Entry 6OJV (X-ray diffraction, 2.59 A resolution); this record covers chains B and C.

== Chain B (and C) ==
Protein: Thymidylate synthase
Organism: Homo sapiens
Notes: EC 2.1.1.45; chain C of this document is another copy of the same molecule, construct and numbering; everything in this record applies to it too
UniProtKB: P04818 (TYSY_HUMAN); residue numbers follow UniProt; this construct covers 1-6, 30-313
Amino-acid sequence (290 residues; each row starts with the number of its first residue; note: 23 numbers in that range are skipped by the numbering (no residue carries them; nothing is unmodelled there)):
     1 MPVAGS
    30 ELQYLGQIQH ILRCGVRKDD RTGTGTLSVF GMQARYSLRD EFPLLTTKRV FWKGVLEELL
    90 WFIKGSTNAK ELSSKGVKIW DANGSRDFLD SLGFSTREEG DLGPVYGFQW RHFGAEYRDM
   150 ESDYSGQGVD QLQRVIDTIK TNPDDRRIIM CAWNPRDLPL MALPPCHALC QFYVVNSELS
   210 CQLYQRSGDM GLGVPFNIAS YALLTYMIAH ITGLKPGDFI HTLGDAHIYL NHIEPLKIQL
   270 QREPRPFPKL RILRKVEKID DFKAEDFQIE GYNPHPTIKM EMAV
Unresolved in the structure: 1-5
UniProt features mapped onto this chain:
  - active site: Cys195 (Nucleophile)
  - binding site (dUMP): Arg50, Arg175, Arg176, Cys195, His196, Arg215 to Asp218, Asn226, His256 to Tyr258
  - binding site ((6R)-5,10-methylene-5,6,7,8-tetrahydrofolate): Asp218, Ala312
  - modified residue: Ser114 (Phosphoserine)
  - cross-link (Glycyl lysine isopeptide (Lys-Gly)): Lys287 (interchain with G-Cter in SUMO2), Lys292 (interchain with G-Cter in SUMO2), Lys308 (interchain with G-Cter in SUMO2)
Small-molecule neighbours:
  - 2XB (N-{4-[(2-amino-4-hydroxy-7H-pyrrolo[2,3-d]pyrimidin-5-yl)methyl]benzoyl}-L-glutamic acid): Lys77, Phe80, Ile108, Trp109, Asn112, Leu192, Asp218, Leu221, Gly222, Phe225, Tyr258, Ile307, Met311, Ala312
  - 2'-deoxyuridine 5'-monophosphate (UMP): Arg50, Trp109, Tyr135, Leu192, Cys195, His196, Gln214, Arg215, Ser216, Gly217, Asp218, Gly222, Val223, Asn226, His256, Tyr258
Reported in the primary citation:
  - binding site for 2XB: Phe80, Ile108, Trp109, Asn112, Leu192, Asp218, Leu221, Gly222, Phe225, Tyr258, Met311, Ala312
  - specificity-determining residues: Phe225 (proposed by the authors, not directly observed)

== How chain B and chain C interact ==
Residue-residue contacts (10; chain B residue first):
  Lys104(B) with Glu150(C), salt bridge
  Arg283(B) with Asp152(C), salt bridge; Ser154(C), hydrogen bond
  Lys292(B) with Glu150(C); Ser151(C); Asp152(C)
  Glu294(B) with Arg147(C), salt bridge; Ser151(C); Asp152(C), hydrogen bond (side chain-backbone)
  Asp295(B) with Asp152(C)
Also at the interface, not in a pair above, chain B (6 interface residues in all): Ser103
Also at the interface, not in a pair above, chain C (6 interface residues in all): Lys99

== Summary ==
Chain B and chain C each contribute 6 residues to their interface, with 2 hydrogen bonds and 3 salt bridges.
Polar pairs include Lys104(B)-Glu150(C), Arg283(B)-Asp152(C) and Glu294(B)-Arg147(C). Bound to chain B:
2'-deoxyuridine 5'-monophosphate and compound 2XB. The paper reports a binding site for 2XB at Phe80(B),
Ile108(B) and Trp109(B) among others; the specificity determinant Phe225(B).
Chain B and chain C are both Thymidylate synthase (Homo sapiens); the structure, Crystal structure of human
thymidylate synthase delta(7-29) in complex with dUMP and
2-amino-4-oxo-4,7-dihydro-pyrrolo[2,3-d]pyrimidine-methyl-phenyl-L-glutamic acid, was determined by X-ray
diffraction together with 6OJS and 6OJU from the same study.
